PDB entry 8ZPW | electron microscopy, 3.00 A resolution | chains A and B

== Chain A ==
Name: ER degradation-enhancing alpha-mannosidase-like protein 1
From: Saccharomyces cerevisiae
Notes: EC 3.2.1.24
UniProtKB: P38888 (MNL1_YEAST); residues 1-796 here = UniProt positions 1-796
Sequence (796 residues; row label = number of the first residue in the row):
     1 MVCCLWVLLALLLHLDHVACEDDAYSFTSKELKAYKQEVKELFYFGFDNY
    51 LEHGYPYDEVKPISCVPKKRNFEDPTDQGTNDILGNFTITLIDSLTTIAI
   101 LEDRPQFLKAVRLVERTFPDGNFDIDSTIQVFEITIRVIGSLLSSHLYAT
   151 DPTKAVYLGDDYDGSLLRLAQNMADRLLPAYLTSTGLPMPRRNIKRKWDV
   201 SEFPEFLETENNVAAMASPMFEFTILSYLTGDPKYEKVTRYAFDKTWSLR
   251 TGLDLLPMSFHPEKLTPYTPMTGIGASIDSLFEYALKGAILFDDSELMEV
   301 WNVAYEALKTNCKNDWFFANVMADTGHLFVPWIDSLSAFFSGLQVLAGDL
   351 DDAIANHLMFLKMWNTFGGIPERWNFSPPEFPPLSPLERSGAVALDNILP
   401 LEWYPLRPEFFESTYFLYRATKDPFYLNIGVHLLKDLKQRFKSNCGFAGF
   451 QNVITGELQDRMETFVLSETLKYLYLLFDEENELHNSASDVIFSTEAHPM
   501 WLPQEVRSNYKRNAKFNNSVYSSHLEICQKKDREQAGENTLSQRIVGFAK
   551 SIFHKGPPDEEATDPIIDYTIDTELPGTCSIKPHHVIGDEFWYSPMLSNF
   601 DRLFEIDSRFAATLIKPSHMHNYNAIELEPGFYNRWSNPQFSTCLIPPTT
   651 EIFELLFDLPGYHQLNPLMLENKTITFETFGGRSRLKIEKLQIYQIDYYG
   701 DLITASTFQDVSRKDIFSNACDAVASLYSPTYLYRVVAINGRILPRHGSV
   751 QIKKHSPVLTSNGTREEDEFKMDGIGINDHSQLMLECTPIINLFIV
Not modelled in the structure: 1-22, 197-208, 379-395, 517-574, 671-672, 727-729, 756-769
Cystine bridges: Cys65-Cys445
Ion coordination: Ca2+ near Thr495 (its only coordinating residue here)
Small-molecule neighbours: N-acetylglucosamine (NAG; 2-acetamido-2-deoxy-beta-D-glucopyranose): Pro56, Tyr57, Phe72, Asn86, Thr117
Curated features (UniProtKB/Swiss-Prot):
  - active site: Glu372 (Proton donor)
  - binding site (Ca(2+)): Thr495
  - glycosylation (N-linked (GlcNAc...) asparagine): Asn86, Asn517, Asn672, Asn762
What the authors report for this chain:
  - mutagenesis - D279N, L655N/F770Y/M772K: decreased catalytic activity
  - catalytic residues: Asp279 (proposed by the authors, not directly observed)
  - mutagenesis - C644S: abolished binding to RBun
  - mutagenesis - C579S: unchanged binding to Protein disulfide-isomerase (chain B)

== Chain B ==
Name: Protein disulfide-isomerase
From: Saccharomyces cerevisiae
Notes: EC 5.3.4.1
UniProtKB: P17967 (PDI_YEAST); numbering as in UniProt (aligned over 1-522)
Sequence (522 residues; numbered 1 to 522; the number before each row is that of its first residue):
     1 MKFSAGAVLSWSSLLLASSVFAQQEAVAPEDSAVVKLATDSFNEYIQSHD
    51 LVLAEFFAPWCGHCKNMAPEYVKAAETLVEKNITLAQIDCTENQDLCMEH
   101 NIPGFPSLKIFKNSDVNNSIDYEGPRTAEAIVQFMIKQSQPAVAVVADLP
   151 AYLANETFVTPVIVQSGKIDADFNATFYSMANKHFNDYDFVSAENADDDF
   201 KLSIYLPSAMDEPVVYNGKKADIADADVFEKWLQVEALPYFGEIDGSVFA
   251 QYVESGLPLGYLFYNDEEELEEYKPLFTELAKKNRGLMNFVSIDARKFGR
   301 HAGNLNMKEQFPLFAIHDMTEDLKYGLPQLSEEAFDELSDKIVLESKAIE
   351 SLVKDFLKGDASPIVKSQEIFENQDSSVFQLVGKNHDEIVNDPKKDVLVL
   401 YYAPWCGHCKRLAPTYQELADTYANATSDVLIAKLDHTENDVRGVVIEGY
   451 PTIVLYPGGKKSESVVYQGSRSLDSLFDFIKENGHFDVDGKALYEEAQEK
   501 AAEEADADAELADEEDAIHDEL
Not modelled in the structure: 1-23, 501-522
Cystine bridges: Cys90-Cys97
Small-molecule neighbours: N-acetylglucosamine (NAG; 2-acetamido-2-deoxy-beta-D-glucopyranose): Ser48, His49, Asp50, Asn82
Curated features (UniProtKB/Swiss-Prot):
  - motif: His519 to Leu522 (Prevents secretion from ER)
  - active site (Nucleophile): Cys61, Cys64, Cys406, Cys409
  - site: Gly62 (Contributes to redox potential value), His63 (Contributes to redox potential value), Arg126 (Lowers pKa of C-terminal Cys of first active site), Gly407 (Contributes to redox potential value), His408 (Contributes to redox potential value), Arg471 (Lowers pKa of C-terminal Cys of second active site)
  - glycosylation (N-linked (GlcNAc...) asparagine): Asn82, Asn117, Asn155, Asn174, Asn425

== Interface between chain A and chain B ==
Pairs across the interface - 92 pairs, chain A then chain B:
  Asp23(A) with Arg296(B)
  Ser26(A) with Arg296(B), hydrogen bond (side chain-backbone); Lys297(B); Arg300(B)
  Phe27(A) with Arg300(B)
  Thr28(A) with Ala295(B); Arg296(B); Gly299(B); Glu309(B)
  Ser29(A) with Glu309(B), hydrogen bond (backbone-side chain)
  Ala289(A) with Arg411(B)
  Ile290(A) with Gly407(B); Lys410(B); Arg411(B)
  Asp293(A) with Arg411(B), salt bridge; Thr415(B), hydrogen bond
  Asp294(A) with Arg411(B)
  Ser295(A) with Arg411(B), hydrogen bond
  Met298(A) with His408(B); Arg411(B)
  Val345(A) with Trp405(B)
  Leu346(A) with Trp405(B); Cys406(B); Gly407(B), hydrogen bond (backbone-backbone)
  Ala347(A) with His408(B)
  Leu350(A) with Trp405(B), hydrophobic
  Tyr418(A) with Arg300(B)
  Arg419(A) with Trp405(B)
  Ala420(A) with Trp405(B)
  Lys422(A) with Arg300(B), hydrogen bond (backbone-side chain)
  Leu427(A) with Arg300(B)
  Val491(A) with Lys410(B), hydrogen bond (backbone-side chain)
  Ile492(A) with Lys410(B)
  Arg507(A) with Pro414(B)
  Leu575(A) with Gln468(B)
  Pro576(A) with Arg471(B)
  Gly577(A) with His408(B); Pro451(B); Arg471(B), hydrogen bond (backbone-side chain)
  Thr578(A) with His408(B), hydrogen bond (backbone-side chain); Tyr450(B)
  Cys579(A) with Cys406(B), disulfide; His408(B); Gly449(B); Tyr450(B), hydrogen bond (backbone-backbone)
  Ser580(A) with Trp405(B)
  Ile581(A) with His437(B); Ile447(B); Tyr450(B)
  Phe591(A) with His301(B); Asn304(B)
  Trp592(A) with Ile244(B), hydrophobic; Gly246(B); Phe249(B); Tyr261(B), hydrophobic; Ile293(B), hydrophobic; Phe298(B), hydrophobic; His301(B)
  Tyr593(A) with Gly246(B), hydrogen bond (side chain-backbone); Ser247(B), hydrogen bond (side chain-backbone)
  Leu597(A) with His63(B)
  Phe604(A) with Trp60(B); Cys61(B), hydrophobic; Gly62(B); His63(B)
  Asp607(A) with Trp60(B)
  Ser608(A) with Trp60(B)
  Leu628(A) with Gly62(B); Lys65(B); Asn66(B)
  Tyr633(A) with His63(B), hydrogen bond; Asn66(B)
  Arg635(A) with Lys297(B), hydrogen bond (side chain-backbone); Phe298(B)
  Trp636(A) with Arg300(B)
  Pro639(A) with Pro125(B), hydrophobic; Arg126(B), hydrogen bond (backbone-side chain)
  Ser642(A) with His63(B), hydrogen bond (backbone-side chain); Arg126(B), hydrogen bond (backbone-side chain)
  Thr643(A) with His63(B); Gly104(B); Phe105(B), hydrogen bond (side chain-backbone)
  Cys644(A) with Trp60(B), hydrophobic; Cys61(B), disulfide; Gly104(B); Phe105(B), hydrogen bond (backbone-backbone)
  Leu645(A) with Trp60(B)
  Ile646(A) with Ile102(B); Pro103(B); Phe105(B), hydrophobic
  Pro647(A) with Trp60(B)
  Leu702(A) with Met98(B), hydrophobic
Other interface residues (no listed pair), chain A (61 interface residues in all): Leu32, Lys33, Gly348, Pro424, His485, Asn486, Ser489, Asp490, Glu590, Leu603, Pro630, Asn634
Other interface residues (no listed pair), chain B (54 interface residues in all): Pro106, Gly124, Asp245, His317, Asp336, Gln368, Tyr402, Pro404, Glu439, Gly469, Ser470
Inter-chain disulfides: Cys579(A)-Cys406(B), Cys644(A)-Cys61(B)
The authors on this interface:
  - specific contacts: Cys579(A)-Cys406(B) (covalent link), Cys644(A)-Cys61(B)
  - interface residues, chain A: Asp293(A), Trp592(A), Tyr593(A), Phe604(A)

== In short ==
61 residues of chain A face 54 of chain B across their interface; the contacts include 2 disulfide bonds, 19
hydrogen bonds and 1 salt bridge. Among the polar pairs are Asp293(A)-Arg411(B), Ser26(A)-Arg296(B) and
Ser29(A)-Glu309(B). The paper describes contacts between Cys579(A) and Cys406(B) and Cys644(A) and Cys61(B).
The paper reports the catalytic residue Asp279(A); D279N and L655N/F770Y/M772K of chain A reduce catalytic
activity; 4 substitutions were tested in all.
Chain A is ER degradation-enhancing alpha-mannosidase-like protein 1 and chain B is Protein
disulfide-isomerase, both from Saccharomyces cerevisiae; the structure, Cryo-EM structure of the yeast
Htm1/Pdi1 complex at a resolution of 3.0 angstrom, was determined by electron microscopy.
